8A0X - chains B and D of the 6 polymer chains in the assembly; structure by X-ray diffraction, 3.30 A resolution.

# Chain B
Molecule: Antitoxin HigA-2
Source organism: Vibrio cholerae
UniProtKB: Q9KMA5 (HIGA2_VIBCH); residue numbers follow UniProt; this construct covers 2-104
Chain sequence (103 residues; numbered 2 to 104; the number before each row is that of its first residue):
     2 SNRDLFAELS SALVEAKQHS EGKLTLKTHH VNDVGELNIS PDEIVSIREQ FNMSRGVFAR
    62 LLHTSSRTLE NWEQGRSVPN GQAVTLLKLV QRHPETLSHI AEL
Metal / ion sites: Mg2+ near Asp43 (its only coordinating residue here)
UniProt features mapped onto this chain:
  - DNA-binding region: Arg56 to Gln75 (H-T-H motif)

# Chain D
Molecule: Toxin HigB-2
Source organism: Vibrio cholerae
UniProtKB: Q9KMA6 (HIGB2_VIBCH); residue numbers follow UniProt; this construct covers 1-110
Chain sequence (113 residues; row label = number of the first residue in the row; numbers below 1 keep their minus sign (Gly-2 is residue -2)):
    -2 GSHMKSVFVE STIFEKYRDE YLSDEEYRLF QAELMLNPKL GDVIQGTGGL RKIRVASKGK
    58 GKRGGSRIIY YFLDEKRRFY LLTIYGKNEM SDLNANQRKQ LMAFMEAWRN EQS
Unresolved in the structure: -2 to -1, 110
Construct notes: expression tag (-2 to 0)

# Chain B / chain D interface
Pairs across the interface - 15 pairs, chain B then chain D:
  Glu50(B) with Lys55(D)
  Gln51(B) with Lys55(D)
  Phe52(B) with Leu26(D), hydrophobic
  Asn53(B) with Ser54(D), hydrogen bond (side chain-backbone)
  Met54(B) with Leu26(D), hydrophobic; Glu30(D)
  Val58(B) with Leu33(D), hydrophobic
  Arg61(B) with Leu33(D)
  Leu62(B) with Leu33(D), hydrophobic
  Glu96(B) with Glu22(D)
  Ser99(B) with Glu22(D); Arg25(D), hydrogen bond
  His100(B) with Glu22(D), salt bridge; Arg25(D)
  Glu103(B) with Arg25(D), salt bridge
Interface residues without a listed pair, chain B (13 interface residues in all): Leu98
Interface residues without a listed pair, chain D (8 interface residues in all): Ala29

# Overview
The interface between chain B and chain D involves 13 residues on one side and 8 on the other; the contacts
include 2 hydrogen bonds and 2 salt bridges. Polar contacts include His100(B)-Glu22(D), Glu103(B)-Arg25(D) and
Asn53(B)-Ser54(D).
Chain B is Antitoxin HigA-2 and chain D is Toxin HigB-2, both from Vibrio cholerae; the structure, Crystal
structure of the HigB2-HigA2 tetramer in complex with operator DNA, was determined by X-ray diffraction.
